PDB entry 4XXK | X-ray diffraction, 2.97 A resolution | chains A and B

# Chain A (and B)
Protein: Phycobiliprotein ApcE
From: Nostoc sp. (strain PCC 7120 / UTEX 2576)
Notes: fragment: with deletion of residues 77-153; chain B of this document is another copy of the same molecule, construct and numbering; everything in this record applies to it too
Reference sequence: P80559 (APCE_NOSS1); residue numbers follow UniProt; this construct covers 20-76, 154-240
Sequence (157 residues; each row starts with the number of its first residue; note: 73 numbers in that range are skipped by the numbering (no residue carries them; nothing is unmodelled there)):
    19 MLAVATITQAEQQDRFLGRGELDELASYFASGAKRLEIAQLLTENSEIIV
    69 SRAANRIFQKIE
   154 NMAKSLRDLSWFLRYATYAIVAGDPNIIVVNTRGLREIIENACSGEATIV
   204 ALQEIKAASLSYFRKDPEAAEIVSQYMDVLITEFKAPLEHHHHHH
Disordered / not traced: 19, 242-248 (chain B: 19, 240-248)
Construct notes: expression tag (19, 241-248); linker (77-80)
Modified residues: Mse19 (selenomethionine); Mse155 (selenomethionine); Mse230 (selenomethionine)
Curated features (UniProtKB/Swiss-Prot):
  - binding site ((2R,3E)-phycocyanobilin): C196
Covalently attached groups: phycocyanobilin (CYC) linked to C196
Small-molecule neighbours: phycocyanobilin (CYC): I75, N154, K157, S158, R160, D161, L162, W164, F165, Y168, N184, T185, L188, I191, I192, N194, A195, S197, A200, T201
What the authors report for this chain:
  - binding site for phycocyanobilin: C196
  - catalytic residues: S158 (proposed by the authors, not directly observed)
  - mutagenesis - S158C/C196S, D161A, D161H, C196S: abolished binding to phycocyanobilin
  - mutagenesis - S158A: decreased binding to phycocyanobilin
  - mutagenesis - S158C: increased binding to phycocyanobilin

# Chain A / chain B interface
Pairs across the interface - 53 pairs, chain A then chain B:
  I25(A) - Y171(B)
  I25(A) - A175(B)  hydrophobic
  A28(A) - Y171(B)  hydrogen bond (backbone-side chain)
  E29(A) - Y168(B)  hydrogen bond
  E29(A) - Y171(B)
  E29(A) - N184(B)
  D32(A) - W164(B)
  D32(A) - R167(B)  hydrogen bond (backbone-side chain)
  R33(A) - R167(B)
  R33(A) - Y171(B)  hydrogen bond (backbone-side chain)
  F34(A) - T61(B)
  F34(A) - S64(B)
  F34(A) - S163(B)
  F34(A) - R167(B)
  F34(A) - T170(B)
  R37(A) - Q58(B)
  R37(A) - E62(B)  salt bridge
  L40(A) - L54(B)  hydrophobic
  L40(A) - Q58(B)
  L43(A) - L54(B)
  L43(A) - V174(B)  hydrophobic
  A44(A) - L54(B)
  F47(A) - Y46(B)
  F47(A) - F47(B)
  F47(A) - G50(B)
  F47(A) - R53(B)
  F47(A) - L54(B)  hydrophobic
  F47(A) - V174(B)
  G50(A) - F47(B)
  A51(A) - F47(B)
  L54(A) - L40(B)  hydrophobic
  L54(A) - L43(B)  hydrophobic
  L54(A) - F47(B)  hydrophobic
  Q58(A) - L40(B)
  Q58(A) - D41(B)
  Q58(A) - A44(B)
  T61(A) - F34(B)
  T61(A) - L35(B)
  T61(A) - L40(B)
  S64(A) - F34(B)
  S163(A) - F34(B)
  R167(A) - D32(B)  salt bridge
  R167(A) - R33(B)
  R167(A) - F34(B)
  Y168(A) - E29(B)  hydrogen bond
  T170(A) - F34(B)
  Y171(A) - I25(B)
  Y171(A) - A28(B)  hydrogen bond (side chain-backbone)
  Y171(A) - E29(B)  hydrogen bond (side chain-backbone)
  Y171(A) - R33(B)  hydrogen bond (side chain-backbone)
  V174(A) - I25(B)  hydrophobic
  A175(A) - I25(B)  hydrophobic
  N184(A) - E29(B)
Also at the interface, not in a pair above, chain A (31 interface residues in all): A21, L35, Y46, A57, W164, L166
Also at the interface, not in a pair above, chain B (31 interface residues in all): L166, I180

# In short
The chain A/chain B interface involves 31 residues from each chain; the contacts include 8 hydrogen bonds and
2 salt bridges. Polar contacts include R37(A)-E62(B), R167(A)-D32(B) and A28(A)-Y171(B). From the paper: the
catalytic residue S158(A); S158C/C196S, D161A and D161H of chain A, among others, abolish binding to
phycocyanobilin; 6 substitutions were tested in all.
Both chains are Phycobiliprotein ApcE (Nostoc sp. (strain PCC 7120 / UTEX 2576)). Entry 4XXK (Crystal
structure of the Semet-derivative of the Bilin-binding domain of phycobilisome core-membrane linker ApcE) was
determined by X-ray diffraction (same publication as 4XXI).
